PDB entry 7STZ | X-ray diffraction, 2.95 A resolution | chains I and M of the 6 polymer chains in the assembly

# Chain I
Protein: mAb-1_19A11 Heavy Chain
Source organism: Mus musculus
Sequence (246 residues; each row starts with the number of its first residue; numbers below 1 keep their minus sign (Met-18 is residue -18)):
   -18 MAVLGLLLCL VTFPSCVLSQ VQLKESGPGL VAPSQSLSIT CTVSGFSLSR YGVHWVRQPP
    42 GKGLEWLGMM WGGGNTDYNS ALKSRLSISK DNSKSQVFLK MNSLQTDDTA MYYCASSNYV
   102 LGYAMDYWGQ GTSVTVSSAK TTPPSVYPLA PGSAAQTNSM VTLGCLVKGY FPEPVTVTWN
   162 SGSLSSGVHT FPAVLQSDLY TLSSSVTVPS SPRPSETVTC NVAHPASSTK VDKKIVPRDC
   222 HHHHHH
Not modelled in the structure: -18 to 0, 133-136, 221-227
Disulfide bonds: Cys22-Cys95, Cys146-Cys201

# Chain M
Protein: mAb-1_19A11 Light Chain
Source organism: Mus musculus
Sequence (240 residues; numbered -19 to 220; the number before each row is that of its first residue; numbers below 1 keep their minus sign (Met-19 is residue -19)):
   -19 MESQTQVLMF LLLWVSGACA DIVMTQSPSS LAMSVGQKVT MNCKSSQSLL NSSNQKNYLA
    41 WYQQKPGQSP KLLIYFTSTR GSGVPDRFIG SGSGTDFTLT ISSVEAEDLA DYFCQQHYRT
   101 PHTFGGGTKV EIKRADAAPT VSIFPPSSEQ LTSGGASVVC FLNNFYPKDI NVKWKIDGSE
   161 RQNGVLNSWT DQDSKDSTYS MSSTLTLTKD EYERHNSYTC EATHKTSTSP IVKSFNRNEC
Not modelled in the structure: -19 to 0
Disulfide bonds: Cys23-Cys94, Cys140-Cys200

# How chain I and chain M interact
Pairs across the interface (82):
  His35(I) with His102(M)
  Val37(I) with Phe104(M), hydrophobic
  Gln39(I) with Gln44(M), hydrogen bond
  Gly44(I) with Phe93(M)
  Leu45(I) with Gln44(M); Pro50(M), hydrophobic; Phe93(M), hydrophobic; Phe104(M)
  Trp47(I) with Pro101(M), hydrophobic; His102(M); Phe104(M)
  Met50(I) with Thr100(M)
  Trp52(I) with Thr100(M)
  Asp58(I) with Thr100(M), hydrogen bond
  Tyr59(I) with Pro101(M)
  Ser61(I) with Asp1(M), hydrogen bond; Pro101(M)
  Tyr94(I) with Gln44(M), hydrogen bond; Gln48(M); Ser49(M); Pro50(M)
  Val101(I) with Phe56(M)
  Leu102(I) with Tyr55(M), hydrophobic; Phe56(M); His97(M)
  Gly103(I) with Tyr38(M); Phe56(M); His97(M), hydrogen bond (backbone-side chain)
  Ala105(I) with Tyr42(M); His97(M)
  Met106(I) with Tyr42(M), hydrogen bond (backbone-side chain); Leu52(M); Gln95(M); Phe104(M), hydrophobic
  Asp107(I) with Leu52(M)
  Trp109(I) with Tyr42(M); Pro50(M)
  Gly110(I) with Ser49(M), hydrogen bond (backbone-side chain)
  Gln111(I) with Ser49(M), hydrogen bond (backbone-side chain)
  Tyr128(I) with Ser127(M); Glu129(M); Gln130(M); Ser133(M), hydrogen bond
  Pro129(I) with Ser127(M); Glu129(M)
  Leu130(I) with Phe124(M); Val139(M), hydrophobic; Phe141(M), hydrophobic
  Ala131(I) with Phe124(M); Pro125(M)
  Thr143(I) with Ser122(M); Phe124(M)
  Leu147(I) with Ser137(M); Val139(M), hydrophobic
  Lys149(I) with Gln130(M); Ser137(M); Thr186(M), hydrogen bond
  His170(I) with Asn143(M); Asn144(M), hydrogen bond; Ser180(M), hydrogen bond
  Thr171(I) with Thr170(M)
  Phe172(I) with Phe141(M), hydrophobic; Asn143(M); Ser168(M); Thr170(M); Ser180(M); Met181(M); Ser182(M)
  Pro173(I) with Ser168(M), hydrogen bond (backbone-side chain); Trp169(M)
  Val175(I) with Leu166(M), hydrophobic; Asn167(M); Ser168(M)
  Gln177(I) with Leu166(M)
  Ser184(I) with Phe141(M); Ser182(M), hydrogen bond
  Ser185(I) with Phe141(M)
  Ser186(I) with Phe141(M); Asn143(M)
  Lys214(I) with Glu129(M), salt bridge
  Arg219(I) with Pro125(M); Pro126(M), hydrogen bond (side chain-backbone)
Also at the interface, not in a pair above, chain I (48 interface residues in all): Glu46, Asn60, Tyr104, Gly112, Pro132, Leu144, Gly145, Thr182, Asp220
Also at the interface, not in a pair above, chain M (41 interface residues in all): Thr184, Cys220

# In short
The interface between chain I and chain M involves 48 residues on one side and 41 on the other; the contacts
include 15 hydrogen bonds and 1 salt bridge. Among the polar pairs are Lys214(I)-Glu129(M), Gln39(I)-Gln44(M)
and Asp58(I)-Thr100(M).
Here chain I is mAb-1_19A11 Heavy Chain and chain M is mAb-1_19A11 Light Chain, both from Mus musculus. Entry
7STZ (Crystal Structure of Human E-cadherin EC1-5 bound by mouse monoclonal antibody Fab mAb-1_19A11) was
determined by X-ray diffraction (same publication as 6VEL).
